2OEH - chains B and A of the 3 polymer chains in the assembly; structure by solution NMR.

Chain B:
Molecule: 15-nt DNA strand
Sequence (15 nucleotides; numbered 1 to 15; the number before each row is that of its first residue):
     1 TACAATATAACGTCG

Chain A:
Protein: AT-rich interactive domain-containing protein 5B
Organism: Homo sapiens
Notes: fragment: ARID domain
Reference sequence: Q14865 (ARI5B_HUMAN); residues 1-107 here correspond to UniProt positions 318-424 (UniProt number = residue number + 317)
Sequence (107 residues; row label = number of the first residue in the row):
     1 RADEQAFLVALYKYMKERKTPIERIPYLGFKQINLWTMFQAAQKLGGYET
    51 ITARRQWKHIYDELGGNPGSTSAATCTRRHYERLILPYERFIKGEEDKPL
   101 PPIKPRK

Interface between chain B and chain A:
Residue-residue contacts (25; chain B residue first):
  DC3(B) - Arg24(A)  phosphate contact
  DA4(B) - Arg24(A)  phosphate contact
  DA4(B) - Ile25(A)  phosphate contact
  DA4(B) - Pro26(A)  phosphate contact
  DA5(B) - Arg24(A)  phosphate contact
  DA5(B) - Ile25(A)  phosphate contact
  DA5(B) - Pro26(A)  sugar contact
  DA5(B) - Tyr27(A)  phosphate contact
  DA5(B) - His80(A)  phosphate contact
  DT6(B) - Tyr27(A)  phosphate contact
  DT6(B) - Leu28(A)  phosphate contact
  DT6(B) - Gly29(A)  phosphate contact
  DT6(B) - Cys76(A)  base contact
  DT6(B) - His80(A)  phosphate contact
  DA7(B) - Gly29(A)  phosphate contact
  DA7(B) - Asn67(A)  phosphate contact
  DA7(B) - Ser70(A)  phosphate contact
  DT8(B) - Gly69(A)  phosphate contact
  DT8(B) - Thr71(A)  base contact
  DT8(B) - Ser72(A)  base contact
  DA9(B) - Thr71(A)  base contact
  DT13(B) - Arg106(A)  phosphate contact
  DC14(B) - Arg106(A)  phosphate contact
  DC14(B) - Lys107(A)  phosphate contact
  DG15(B) - Lys107(A)  phosphate contact

Summary:
10 residues of chain B face 15 of chain A across their interface.
Chain B is a 15-nt DNA strand and chain A is AT-rich interactive domain-containing protein 5B (Homo sapiens);
the structure, Determination of the Three-dimensional Structure of the Mrf2-DNA Complex Using Paramagnetic
Spin Labeling, was determined by solution NMR.
